9DP1 - chains A and E of the 3 polymer chains in the assembly; structure by X-ray diffraction, 2.29 A resolution.

# Chain A
Name: DNA repair nuclease/redox regulator APEX1, mitochondrial
From: Homo sapiens
UniProtKB: P27695 (APEX1_HUMAN); residue numbers follow UniProt; this construct covers 43-318
Amino-acid sequence (276 residues; numbered 43 to 318; the number before each row is that of its first residue):
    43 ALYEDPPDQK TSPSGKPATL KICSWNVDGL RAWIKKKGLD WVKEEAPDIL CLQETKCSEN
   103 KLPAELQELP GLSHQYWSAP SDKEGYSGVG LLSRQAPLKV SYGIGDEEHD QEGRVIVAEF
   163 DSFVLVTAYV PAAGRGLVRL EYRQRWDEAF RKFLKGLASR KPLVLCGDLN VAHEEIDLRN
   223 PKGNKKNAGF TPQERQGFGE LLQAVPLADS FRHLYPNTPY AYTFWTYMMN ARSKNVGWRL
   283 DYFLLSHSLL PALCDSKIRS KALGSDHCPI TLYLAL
Not modelled in the structure: 122-126, 148-153
Differences from the reference sequence: engineered mutation Ala-138 (Cys in P27695), Ala-174 (Asn in P27695)
From the paper describing this entry:
  - mutagenesis - N174A (22,000-fold): decreased catalytic activity with the 21-nt DNA strand
  - mutagenesis - N174A (50-fold): decreased binding to the 21-nt DNA strand
  - catalytic residues: Asp-210, Asn-212

# Chain E
Molecule: 21-nt DNA strand
Sequence (21 nucleotides; row label = number of the first residue in the row):
     1 GGATCCGTCG GGCGCATCAG C

# How chain A and chain E interact
Residue-residue contacts (18; chain A residue first):
  Asp-70(A) / DG14(E)  sugar contact
  Gly-71(A) / DG14(E)  phosphate contact
  Gly-71(A) / DC15(E)  phosphate contact
  Leu-72(A) / DC15(E)  phosphate contact
  Arg-73(A) / DC15(E)  hydrogen bond to the phosphate
  Arg-73(A) / DA16(E)  salt bridge to the phosphate
  Ala-74(A) / DG14(E)  sugar contact
  Ala-74(A) / DC15(E)  hydrogen bond to the phosphate
  Lys-78(A) / DG14(E)  salt bridge to the phosphate
  Lys-98(A) / DC15(E)  sugar contact
  Gly-127(A) / DC15(E)  phosphate contact
  Gly-127(A) / DA16(E)  sugar contact
  Lys-228(A) / DG7(E)  salt bridge to the phosphate
  Tyr-269(A) / DG12(E)  sugar contact
  Tyr-269(A) / DC13(E)  sugar contact
  Met-270(A) / DG11(E)  base contact
  Met-270(A) / DG12(E)  sugar contact
  Met-271(A) / DG10(E)  base contact
Also at the interface, not in a pair above, chain A (14 interface residues in all): Lys-103, Arg-177

# Summary
14 residues of chain A and 8 residues of chain E are in contact, with 2 hydrogen bonds and 3 salt bridges.
Polar pairs include Arg-73(A)/DC15(E), Ala-74(A)/DC15(E) and Arg-73(A)/DA16(E). The paper reports catalytic
residues Asp-210(A) and Asn-212(A); N174A of chain A reduces catalytic activity with the 21-nt DNA strand.
Chain A is DNA repair nuclease/redox regulator APEX1, mitochondrial (Homo sapiens) and chain E is a 21-nt DNA
strand; the structure, APE1 N174A Substrate Complex with Abasic DNA, was determined by X-ray diffraction (same
publication as 9DP2, 9DP3 and 9DP4).
